7FIZ - chains D and E of the 7 polymer chains in the assembly; structure by electron microscopy, 3.28 A resolution.

[Chain D (and E)]
Molecule: Lon protease
From: Meiothermus taiwanensis
Notes: EC 3.4.21.53; chain E of this document is another copy of the same molecule, construct and numbering; everything in this record applies to it too
Reference sequence: A0A059VAZ3 (A0A059VAZ3_9DEIN); numbering as in UniProt (aligned over 1-793)
Sequence (806 residues; row label = number of the first residue in the row):
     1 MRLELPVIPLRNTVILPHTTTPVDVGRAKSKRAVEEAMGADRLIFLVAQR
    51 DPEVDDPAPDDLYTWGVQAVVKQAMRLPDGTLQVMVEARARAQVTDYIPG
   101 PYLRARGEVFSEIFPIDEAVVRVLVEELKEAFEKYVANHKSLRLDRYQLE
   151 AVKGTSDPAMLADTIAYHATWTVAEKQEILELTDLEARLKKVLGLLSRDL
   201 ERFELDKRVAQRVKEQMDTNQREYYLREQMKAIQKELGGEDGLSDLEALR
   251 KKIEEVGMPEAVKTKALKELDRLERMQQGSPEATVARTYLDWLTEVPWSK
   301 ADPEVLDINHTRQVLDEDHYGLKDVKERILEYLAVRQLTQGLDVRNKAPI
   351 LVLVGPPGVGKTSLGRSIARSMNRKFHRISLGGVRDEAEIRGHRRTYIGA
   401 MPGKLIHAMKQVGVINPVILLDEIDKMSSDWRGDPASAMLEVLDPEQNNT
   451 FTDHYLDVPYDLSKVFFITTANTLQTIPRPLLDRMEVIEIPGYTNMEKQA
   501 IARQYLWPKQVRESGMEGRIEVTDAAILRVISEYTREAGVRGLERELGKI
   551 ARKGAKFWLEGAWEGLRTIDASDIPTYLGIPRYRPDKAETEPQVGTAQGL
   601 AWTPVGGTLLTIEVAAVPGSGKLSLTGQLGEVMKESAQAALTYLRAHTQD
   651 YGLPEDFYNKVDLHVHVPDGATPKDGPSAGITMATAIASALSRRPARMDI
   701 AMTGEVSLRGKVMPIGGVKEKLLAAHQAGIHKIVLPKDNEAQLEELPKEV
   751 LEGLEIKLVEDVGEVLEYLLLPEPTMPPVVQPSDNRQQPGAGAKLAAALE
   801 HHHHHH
Disordered / not traced: 1, 781-806
Sequence notes: expression tag (794-806)
Ligand contacts: ADP (adenosine-5'-diphosphate): Asp-318, His-319, Tyr-320, Pro-356, Pro-357, Gly-358, Val-359, Gly-360, Lys-361, Thr-362, Ser-363, Tyr-493, Ile-501, Val-540, Arg-541, Glu-544
From the paper describing this entry:
  - catalytic residues: Ser-678 (citing earlier work)

[Chain D / chain E interface]
Residue-residue contacts (76; chain D residue first):
  Asp-241(D) / Arg-275(E)  salt bridge
  Gly-279(D) / Gln-277(E)
  Thr-284(D) / Met-276(E)
  Thr-284(D) / Glu-282(E)
  Thr-288(D) / Arg-272(E)  hydrogen bond
  Thr-362(D) / Glu-446(E)
  Arg-378(D) / Glu-446(E)  salt bridge
  Gly-383(D) / Glu-387(E)
  Arg-385(D) / Glu-387(E)
  Arg-385(D) / Arg-432(E)
  Asp-386(D) / Tyr-397(E)  hydrogen bond
  Ala-388(D) / Arg-394(E)
  His-393(D) / Arg-394(E)
  His-393(D) / Thr-396(E)
  Tyr-397(D) / Glu-282(E)
  Ile-398(D) / Glu-282(E)
  Ile-398(D) / Ile-398(E)  hydrophobic
  Gly-399(D) / Thr-396(E)  hydrogen bond (backbone-side chain)
  Met-401(D) / Arg-394(E)  hydrogen bond (backbone-side chain)
  Met-401(D) / Arg-395(E)  hydrogen bond
  Met-401(D) / Asp-457(E)
  Pro-402(D) / Arg-394(E)  hydrogen bond (backbone-side chain)
  Lys-404(D) / His-454(E)
  Trp-431(D) / Trp-431(E)  hydrophobic
  Lys-509(D) / Arg-345(E)
  Arg-512(D) / Asp-343(E)  hydrogen bond (side chain-backbone)
  Arg-512(D) / Val-344(E)
  Arg-512(D) / Arg-345(E)
  Glu-513(D) / Val-344(E)
  Glu-513(D) / Lys-347(E)  salt bridge
  Ser-514(D) / Leu-338(E)
  Gly-515(D) / Leu-338(E)
  Gly-515(D) / Thr-339(E)
  Arg-541(D) / Asp-483(E)  salt bridge
  Arg-545(D) / Ile-350(E)
  Arg-545(D) / Asp-483(E)
  Arg-545(D) / Arg-484(E)  hydrogen bond (side chain-backbone)
  Arg-545(D) / Met-485(E)  hydrogen bond (side chain-backbone)
  Arg-545(D) / Glu-486(E)
  Lys-549(D) / Arg-328(E)
  Lys-549(D) / Glu-486(E)  salt bridge
  Arg-552(D) / Arg-328(E)
  Arg-552(D) / Glu-331(E)  salt bridge
  Arg-552(D) / Val-335(E)
  Arg-552(D) / Pro-349(E)
  Lys-553(D) / Glu-331(E)
  Lys-556(D) / Glu-327(E)
  Lys-556(D) / Glu-331(E)  salt bridge
  Leu-559(D) / Ala-334(E)
  Leu-559(D) / Gln-337(E)
  Ile-580(D) / Gln-742(E)
  Ile-580(D) / Glu-745(E)
  Arg-584(D) / Pro-714(E)
  Arg-584(D) / Asp-738(E)  hydrogen bond (side chain-backbone)
  Glu-589(D) / Arg-709(E)  salt bridge
  Gln-593(D) / Arg-709(E)  hydrogen bond
  Thr-596(D) / Arg-709(E)
  Glu-613(D) / Ser-707(E)
  Glu-613(D) / Leu-708(E)
  Glu-613(D) / Arg-709(E)  salt bridge
  Val-614(D) / Leu-708(E)
  Ala-615(D) / Thr-642(E)
  Ala-615(D) / Leu-708(E)
  Val-617(D) / Thr-642(E)
  Val-617(D) / Arg-645(E)
  Pro-618(D) / Arg-645(E)  hydrogen bond (backbone-side chain)
  Thr-626(D) / Glu-635(E)
  Gly-627(D) / Glu-635(E)  hydrogen bond (backbone-side chain)
  Gln-628(D) / Val-632(E)
  Gln-628(D) / Glu-635(E)
  Asp-662(D) / Arg-645(E)  salt bridge
  His-664(D) / Leu-708(E)
  His-666(D) / Leu-708(E)
  Pro-668(D) / Met-713(E)  hydrophobic
  Gly-670(D) / Val-632(E)
  Gly-670(D) / Glu-705(E)
Also at the interface, not in a pair above, chain D (60 interface residues in all): Gln-278, Glu-295, Glu-389, Ala-400, Asp-430, Arg-432, Met-516, Glu-544, Glu-560, Tyr-583, Gly-619, Asp-669
Also at the interface, not in a pair above, chain E (60 interface residues in all): Lys-268, Ile-308, Arg-312, Leu-342, Asp-386, Ala-388, Arg-391, Arg-479, Glu-631, Gln-638, Tyr-658, Asn-739, Ala-741

[Summary]
Chain D and chain E each contribute 60 residues to their interface, with 13 hydrogen bonds and 10 salt
bridges. Polar pairs include Asp-241(D)/Arg-275(E), Arg-378(D)/Glu-446(E) and Glu-513(D)/Lys-347(E). Ligands
of chain D: ADP. The paper reports the catalytic residue Ser-678(D).
Both chains are Lon protease (Meiothermus taiwanensis). Entry 7FIZ (Processive cleavage of substrate at
individual proteolytic active sites of the Lon protease complex (conformation 3)) was determined by electron
microscopy together with 7EV4, 7EV6, 7FID and 7FIE from the same study.
